7KUX - chains B and C of the 17 polymer chains in the assembly; structure by electron microscopy, 2.80 A resolution.

# Chain B
Protein: Photosystem I P700 chlorophyll a apoprotein A2
Source organism: Physcomitrium patens
Notes: EC 1.97.1.12
UniProtKB: Q8MFA2 (PSAB_PHYPA); numbering as in UniProt (aligned over 3-734)
Sequence (732 residues; numbered 3 to 734; the number before each row is that of its first residue):
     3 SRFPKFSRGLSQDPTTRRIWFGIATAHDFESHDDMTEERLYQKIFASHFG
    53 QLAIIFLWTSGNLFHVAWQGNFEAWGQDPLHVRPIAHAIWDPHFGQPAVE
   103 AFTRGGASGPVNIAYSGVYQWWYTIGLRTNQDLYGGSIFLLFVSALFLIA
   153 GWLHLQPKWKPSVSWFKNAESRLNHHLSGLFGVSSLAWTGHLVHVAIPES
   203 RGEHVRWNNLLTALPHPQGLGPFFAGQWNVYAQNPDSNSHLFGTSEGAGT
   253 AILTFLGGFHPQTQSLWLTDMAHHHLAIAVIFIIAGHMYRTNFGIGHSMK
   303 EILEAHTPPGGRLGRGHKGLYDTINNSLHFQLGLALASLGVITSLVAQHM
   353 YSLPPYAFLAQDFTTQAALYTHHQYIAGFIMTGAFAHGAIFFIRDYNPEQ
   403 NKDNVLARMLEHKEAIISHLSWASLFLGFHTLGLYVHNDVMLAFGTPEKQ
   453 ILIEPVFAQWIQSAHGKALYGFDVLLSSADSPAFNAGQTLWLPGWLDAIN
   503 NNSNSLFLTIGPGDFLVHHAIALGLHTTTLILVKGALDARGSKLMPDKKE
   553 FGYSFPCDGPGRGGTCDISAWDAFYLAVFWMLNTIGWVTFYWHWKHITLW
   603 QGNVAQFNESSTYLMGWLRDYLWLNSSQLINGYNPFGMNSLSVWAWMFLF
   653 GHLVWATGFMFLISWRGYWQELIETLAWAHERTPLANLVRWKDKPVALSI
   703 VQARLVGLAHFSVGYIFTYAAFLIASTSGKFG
Metal / ion sites: 4Fe-4S cluster Fe: Cys-559, Cys-568 (shared with 2 residues of chain A)
Residues lining bound ligands:
  - beta-carotene (BCR), molecule 1: Gly-52, Ile-56, Leu-59, Leu-150
  - beta-carotene (BCR), molecule 2: Leu-54, Ile-57, Phe-58, Phe-149, Gly-181, Leu-182, Val-185, Ser-186, Leu-188
  - beta-carotene (BCR), molecule 3: Phe-58, Thr-61, Leu-65, Trp-123, Trp-124, Ile-127, Leu-129, Gly-138, Phe-141, Leu-142, Trp-209, Leu-212, Leu-213
  - beta-carotene (BCR), molecule 4: Leu-188, Leu-222, Phe-225, Phe-226, Leu-278, Val-282, Ile-285, Ile-286, His-289, Ile-297
  - beta-carotene (BCR), molecule 5: Phe-225, Trp-230, Val-282, Ile-286
  - beta-carotene (BCR), molecule 6: Phe-332, Gly-335, Leu-336, Ala-339, Val-343, Met-383, Ala-386, Phe-387, Gly-390, Phe-393, Phe-394, Leu-408, Ala-538
  - beta-carotene (BCR), molecule 7: Phe-387, Leu-408, Met-411, Val-535, Leu-539
  - beta-carotene (BCR), molecule 8: Val-645, Trp-648, Met-649, Phe-652, Trp-671, Leu-674, Ile-675, Leu-678, Phe-719
  - beta-carotene (BCR), molecule 9: Thr-685, Pro-686, Leu-687, Ala-688
  - chlorophyll a isomer (CL0): Leu-620, Leu-624, Trp-625, Trp-657
  - chlorophyll a (CLA), molecule 1: Phe-5, Lys-7, Phe-8, Gly-24, Ile-25, Ala-28, His-29, Phe-31, His-34, Lys-45, Ser-49, Gln-53, Ile-56
  - chlorophyll a (CLA), molecule 2: Thr-18, Ile-21, Trp-22, Ile-675, Leu-678, Ala-679, His-682, Val-691, Arg-692, Trp-693, Lys-694, Asp-695, Pro-697, Val-698, Leu-700
  - chlorophyll a (CLA), molecule 3: Ile-21, Trp-22, Ile-25
  - chlorophyll a (CLA), molecule 4: Trp-22, Phe-652, Leu-655, Val-656, Thr-659, Met-662, Phe-663, Leu-700, Leu-707, Val-708, Ala-711, His-712, Val-715
  - chlorophyll a (CLA), molecule 5: Ile-25, Ala-26, Thr-27, Ala-28, His-29, Asp-30, Glu-32, His-331, Leu-334, Leu-338, Phe-381, Ile-382, Thr-384, Gly-385, Ala-388, His-389, Ile-392, Arg-396, Tyr-555, Ser-556, Trp-573, Phe-576, Ala-711
  - chlorophyll a (CLA), molecule 6: His-29, Phe-31, Glu-32, Tyr-43, Ile-46, Ser-49, His-50, Gln-53, Leu-54, Ile-57, Phe-168, Arg-174, His-178, Leu-182, Phe-183, Leu-330, His-331, Gln-333, Leu-334, Ala-337, Leu-338, Leu-341
  - chlorophyll a (CLA), molecule 7: His-29, Gln-53, Ile-56, Ile-57, Trp-60, Leu-338, Leu-341, Ile-378, Phe-381, Ile-382
  - chlorophyll a (CLA), molecule 8: Phe-47, Phe-51, Leu-148, Phe-149, Ile-151, Ala-152, Leu-155, His-156, Lys-160, Trp-161, Pro-163, Trp-167
  - chlorophyll a (CLA), molecule 9: Phe-47, His-50, Phe-51, Leu-54, Trp-123, Trp-167, Phe-168, Asn-170, Ser-173, Arg-174, His-177, His-178, Gly-181, Leu-182, Phe-183, Leu-341, Ile-344, Tyr-358
  - chlorophyll a (CLA), molecule 10: Ile-56, Leu-59, Trp-60, Ser-62, Gly-63, Phe-66, His-67, Trp-70, Gln-71, His-89, Ala-90, Ile-91, Trp-92, Leu-143
  - chlorophyll a (CLA), molecule 11: Ile-57, Phe-58, Trp-60, Thr-61, Ser-118, Gly-119, Val-120, Trp-123, Val-185, Ser-186, Ala-189, Leu-341, Ile-344, Thr-345, Val-348, Met-352, Tyr-358, Leu-371, His-374, His-375, Ile-378, Ile-382
  - chlorophyll a (CLA), molecule 12: Trp-60, Gly-63, Asn-64, His-67, Val-68, Ala-88, His-89, Asn-114, Ile-115, Ala-116, Tyr-117, Ser-118, Val-120, Val-645, Trp-646, Met-649, Phe-719
  - chlorophyll a (CLA), molecule 13: Trp-60, Asn-64, Tyr-117, Ser-118, Val-120, Ala-370, Leu-371, Thr-373, His-374, Tyr-377, Ile-378, Phe-381, Trp-646, Met-649, Ile-718, Phe-719, Tyr-721, Ala-722, Leu-725, Ile-726
  - chlorophyll a (CLA), molecule 14: His-89, Ala-90, Ile-91, Trp-92, Asp-93, Pro-94, His-95, Phe-96, Phe-104, Asn-114, Ser-644, Val-645, Trp-648
  - chlorophyll a (CLA), molecule 15: Trp-123, Thr-126, Ile-127, Leu-182, Phe-183, Ser-186, Ser-187, Trp-190, Leu-194, Leu-270, Met-273, His-276, His-277, Ile-280, Ile-344, Leu-347, Val-348, His-351, Met-352, Pro-357, Tyr-358
  - chlorophyll a (CLA), molecule 16: Ile-127, Gly-128, Leu-129, Asp-134, Gly-137, Gly-138, Phe-141, Ser-186, Ala-189, Trp-190, Gly-192, His-193, His-196, Val-197, Val-207, Arg-208, Trp-209, Leu-212
  - chlorophyll a (CLA), molecule 17: Trp-167, Asn-170, Ser-173, His-177, Thr-293, Asn-294, Phe-295
  - chlorophyll a (CLA), molecule 18: Ala-171, Arg-174, Leu-175, His-178, Leu-179, Phe-183, Met-301, Leu-305, Tyr-323, Ile-326, Asn-327, Leu-336, Ala-337, Ser-340, Ile-344
  - chlorophyll a (CLA), molecule 19: Leu-175, Leu-179, Phe-183, Phe-284, Ala-287, Met-290, Tyr-291, Met-301, Ile-304, Leu-305
  - chlorophyll a (CLA), molecule 20: Asn-176, His-177, Ser-180, Gly-181, Val-185, Ile-285, Gly-288, His-289, Met-290, Tyr-291, Thr-293, Phe-295, Ile-297
  - chlorophyll a (CLA), molecule 21: Leu-188, Ala-189, Thr-191, Gly-192, Val-195, His-196, Leu-212, Leu-213, Thr-214, Ala-215, Leu-216, Pro-217, His-218, Gly-221, Leu-222, Phe-225, Tyr-233, Ile-254, Leu-255, Leu-278
  - chlorophyll a (CLA), molecule 22: Phe-225, Trp-230, Asn-231, Tyr-233, Ala-234, Leu-255, Phe-257, His-275, Leu-278, Ala-279, Val-282, Ile-283, Leu-492
  - chlorophyll a (CLA), molecule 23: Thr-256, Phe-257, Gly-259, Gly-260, Leu-268, Asp-272, Met-273, His-275, His-276, Ala-279, Ile-280, Ile-283, His-351, Leu-355, Pro-357, Trp-493, Trp-497
  - chlorophyll a (CLA), molecule 24: Ile-286, Ala-287, His-289, Met-290, Ile-297, Gly-298, His-299
  - chlorophyll a (CLA), molecule 25: Met-290, His-299, Glu-303, Ile-304, Ala-307, His-308
  - chlorophyll a (CLA), molecule 26: Ile-304, Leu-305, His-308, Leu-315, His-319, Leu-322, Ile-326, Phe-332, Val-407, Leu-408, Met-411
  - chlorophyll a (CLA), molecule 27: Ala-307, His-308, Thr-309, Pro-310, Pro-311, Arg-314, Leu-315, His-319
  - chlorophyll a (CLA), molecule 28: Arg-314, Leu-315, Val-407, Arg-410, Met-411, Glu-413, His-414, Ala-417, Ile-418, His-421
  - chlorophyll a (CLA), molecule 29: Leu-336, Ala-339, Ser-340, Val-343, Ile-344, Leu-347, Gln-350, His-351, Tyr-353, Ser-354, Leu-355, Leu-508, Phe-509
  - chlorophyll a (CLA), molecule 30: Val-343, Ser-346, Leu-347, Gln-350, Gln-376, Met-383, Phe-387, Leu-527, Thr-530, Thr-531, Leu-534, Met-583, Thr-586, Ile-587
  - chlorophyll a (CLA), molecule 31: Gln-350, Tyr-353, Tyr-372, Gln-376, Phe-459, Ala-460, Ile-463, Gln-464, His-467, Phe-509, Leu-510, Ile-512, His-520, Ile-523, Leu-527, Val-590, Tyr-593, Trp-594, Lys-597, His-598
  - chlorophyll a (CLA), molecule 32: Tyr-377, Thr-433, Leu-434, Tyr-437, Val-519, Ala-522, Leu-525, Asn-585, Gly-588, Trp-589, Phe-592, Leu-616, Trp-619, Leu-620, Leu-624, Ser-628, Ile-632, Phe-650, His-654, Trp-657, Phe-713, Tyr-717, Thr-720, Tyr-721, Phe-724
  - chlorophyll a (CLA), molecule 33: Ala-417, His-421, Trp-424
  - chlorophyll a (CLA), molecule 34: Ile-418, His-421, Leu-422, Trp-424, Ala-425, Ile-523, Ala-524, Leu-527, His-528, Thr-531
  - chlorophyll a (CLA), molecule 35: Ser-420, Ser-423, Trp-424, Leu-427, Phe-431
  - chlorophyll a (CLA), molecule 36: Ser-423, Ser-426, Leu-427, Gly-430, Phe-431, Leu-434, Leu-525, Thr-529, Leu-532, Ile-533, Leu-578, Phe-581, Trp-582
  - chlorophyll a (CLA), molecule 37: Trp-424, Leu-427, Phe-428, Phe-431, His-432
  - chlorophyll a (CLA), molecule 38: Trp-424, Phe-428, Leu-429, Ile-455, Glu-456, Pro-457, Val-458, Phe-459, Ala-460, Gln-461, Ile-512, Asp-516, Phe-517, His-520, His-521, Ala-524, His-528
  - chlorophyll a (CLA), molecule 39: Phe-431, Gly-435, Leu-436, Val-438, His-439, Val-442, Met-443, Phe-446, Lys-451, Ile-453
  - chlorophyll a (CLA), molecule 40: Leu-434, Val-438, Asp-441, Leu-525, Phe-581, Trp-582, Asn-585, Trp-589, Leu-616, Leu-620, Leu-624, Trp-657, Phe-713, Tyr-717
  - chlorophyll a (CLA), molecule 41: Val-458, Phe-459, Trp-462, Phe-474
  - chlorophyll a (CLA), molecule 42: Trp-462, Ile-463, Ala-466, His-467, Leu-477, Leu-478, Ala-485, Trp-493, Leu-494, Trp-497, Phe-509
  - chlorophyll a (CLA), molecule 43: Leu-477, Pro-484, Ala-485, Ala-488, Gly-489, Leu-492, Trp-493
  - chlorophyll a (CLA), molecule 44: Trp-648, Leu-651, Phe-652, His-654, Leu-655, Trp-657, Ala-658, Phe-661
  - chlorophyll a (CLA), molecule 45: Leu-655, Ala-658, Thr-659, Phe-661, Met-662, Ile-665, Ser-666, Tyr-670, Trp-671, Leu-674
  - chlorophyll a (CLA), molecule 46: Leu-678, Ala-681, His-682, Thr-685, Ala-688, Val-691
  - chlorophyll a (CLA), molecule 47: Trp-680, Ala-681, Arg-684, Thr-685, Pro-686
  - chlorophyll a (CLA), molecule 48: Pro-686, Leu-687, Ala-688
  - phylloquinone (PQN): Trp-22, Ile-25, Met-662, Phe-663, Ser-666, Trp-667, Arg-668, Trp-671, Ile-675, Ala-699, Leu-700, Ala-705
  - 4Fe-4S cluster (SF4): Cys-559, Gly-561, Pro-562, Cys-568, Trp-667, Ile-702, Arg-706
Swiss-Prot annotation at these positions:
  - binding site ([4Fe-4S] cluster): Cys-559, Cys-568
  - binding site (chlorophyll a): His-654, Met-662, Tyr-670
  - binding site (phylloquinone): Trp-671

# Chain C
Protein: Photosystem I iron-sulfur center
Source organism: Physcomitrium patens
Notes: EC 1.97.1.12
UniProtKB: Q6YXQ2 (PSAC_PHYPA); residues 2-81 here = UniProt positions 2-81
Sequence (80 residues; numbered 2 to 81; the number before each row is that of its first residue):
     2 AHSVKIYDTCIGCTQCVRACPTDVLEMVPWDGCKASQIASAPRTEDCVGC
    52 KRCESACPTDFLSVRVYLGAETTRSMGLAY
Metal / ion sites: 4Fe-4S cluster Fe site 1: Cys-11, Cys-14, Cys-17, Cys-58; 4Fe-4S cluster Fe site 2: Cys-21, Cys-48, Cys-51, Cys-54
Residues lining bound ligands:
  - 4Fe-4S cluster (SF4), molecule 1: Val-5, Ala-20, Cys-21, Pro-22, Thr-23, Val-25, Leu-26, Cys-48, Val-49, Gly-50, Cys-51, Lys-52, Arg-53, Cys-54, Val-67
  - 4Fe-4S cluster (SF4), molecule 2: Ile-7, Cys-11, Ile-12, Gly-13, Cys-14, Thr-15, Gln-16, Cys-17, Met-28, Ala-40, Ala-57, Cys-58, Pro-59, Thr-60, Ser-64, Val-65
Swiss-Prot annotation at these positions:
  - binding site ([4Fe-4S] cluster): Cys-11, Cys-14, Cys-17, Cys-21, Cys-48, Cys-51, Cys-54, Cys-58

# Interface between chain B and chain C
Residue-residue contacts (38; chain B residue first):
  Gly-11(B) / Ala-71(C)
  Gln-14(B) / Thr-73(C)
  Asp-15(B) / Glu-72(C)
  Pro-16(B) / Thr-73(C)
  Pro-16(B) / Thr-74(C)
  Thr-17(B) / Met-77(C)
  Thr-17(B) / Leu-79(C)
  Arg-19(B) / Glu-72(C)  salt bridge
  Leu-546(B) / Phe-62(C)
  Met-547(B) / Phe-62(C)  hydrophobic
  Met-547(B) / Arg-66(C)
  Pro-548(B) / Phe-62(C)
  Asp-549(B) / Phe-62(C)
  Asp-549(B) / Arg-66(C)  salt bridge
  Glu-552(B) / Tyr-68(C)
  Phe-553(B) / Lys-52(C)
  Phe-553(B) / Arg-66(C)
  Phe-553(B) / Val-67(C)
  Phe-553(B) / Tyr-68(C)  hydrophobic
  Cys-559(B) / Lys-52(C)
  Asp-560(B) / Lys-52(C)  salt bridge
  Asp-560(B) / Glu-55(C)
  Asp-560(B) / Arg-66(C)  salt bridge
  Gly-563(B) / Ser-56(C)  hydrogen bond (backbone-side chain)
  Arg-564(B) / Phe-62(C)
  Arg-564(B) / Leu-63(C)
  Arg-564(B) / Arg-66(C)
  Arg-668(B) / Met-77(C)
  Gln-672(B) / Leu-79(C)
  Gln-672(B) / Tyr-81(C)  hydrogen bond
  Glu-676(B) / Tyr-81(C)
  Ala-679(B) / Tyr-81(C)  hydrophobic
  Glu-683(B) / Tyr-81(C)
  Lys-696(B) / Leu-79(C)
  Lys-696(B) / Tyr-81(C)  hydrogen bond (side chain-backbone)
  Pro-697(B) / Tyr-81(C)  hydrogen bond (backbone-side chain)
  Val-698(B) / Met-77(C)  hydrophobic
  Val-698(B) / Leu-79(C)  hydrophobic
Other interface residues (no listed pair), chain B (29 interface residues in all): Pro-558, Gly-561, Pro-562, Ile-675, Trp-693
Other interface residues (no listed pair), chain C (19 interface residues in all): Cys-51, Leu-69, Gly-70, Gly-78

# Overview
29 residues of chain B and 19 residues of chain C are in contact, with 4 hydrogen bonds and 4 salt bridges.
Polar pairs include Arg-19(B)/Glu-72(C), Asp-549(B)/Arg-66(C) and Asp-560(B)/Lys-52(C).
Chain B is Photosystem I P700 chlorophyll a apoprotein A2 and chain C is Photosystem I iron-sulfur center,
both from Physcomitrium patens; the structure, The Structure of the moss PSI-LHCI reveals the evolution of the
LHCI antenna, was determined by electron microscopy (same publication as 7KSQ and 7KU5).
